8UOX - chains B4 and B5 of the 204 polymer chains in the assembly; structure by electron microscopy, 4.60 A resolution (low resolution: residue-level contacts below are approximate; hydrogen-bond / salt-bridge calls are withheld).

== Chain B4 (and B5) ==
Molecule: Flagellar motor switch protein FliG
Organism: Salmonella enterica subsp. enterica serovar Typhimurium
Notes: chain B5 of this document is another copy of the same molecule, construct and numbering; everything in this record applies to it too
UniProt: P0A1J9 (FLIG_SALTY); residue numbers follow UniProt; this construct covers 1-331
Amino-acid sequence (331 residues; numbered 1 to 331; the number before each row is that of its first residue):
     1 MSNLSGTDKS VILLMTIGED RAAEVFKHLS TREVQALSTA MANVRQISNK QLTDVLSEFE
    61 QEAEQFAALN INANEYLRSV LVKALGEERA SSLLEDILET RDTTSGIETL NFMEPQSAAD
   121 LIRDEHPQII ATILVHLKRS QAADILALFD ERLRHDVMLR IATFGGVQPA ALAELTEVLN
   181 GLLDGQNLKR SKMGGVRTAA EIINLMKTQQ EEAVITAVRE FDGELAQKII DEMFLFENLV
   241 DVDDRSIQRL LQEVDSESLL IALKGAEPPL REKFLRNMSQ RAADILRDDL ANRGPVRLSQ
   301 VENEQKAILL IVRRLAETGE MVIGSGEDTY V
Curated features (UniProtKB/Swiss-Prot):
  - motif: Glu125 to Gln128 (Part of the EHPQR-motif)
  - site: Arg160 (Part of the EHPQR-motif)

== Interface between chain B4 and chain B5 ==
Contacting residue pairs (89; chain B4 residue first):
  Ile12(B4) - Leu69(B5)
  Leu14(B4) - Tyr76(B5)
  Met15(B4) - Tyr76(B5)
  Thr16(B4) - Leu69(B5)
  Gly18(B4) - Tyr76(B5)
  Glu19(B4) - Tyr76(B5)
  Glu19(B4) - Ser79(B5)
  Glu19(B4) - Val80(B5)
  Asp20(B4) - Lys83(B5)
  Ala22(B4) - Tyr76(B5)
  Ala22(B4) - Val80(B5)
  Ala23(B4) - Lys83(B5)
  Ala23(B4) - Ala84(B5)
  Glu24(B4) - Lys83(B5)
  Phe26(B4) - Leu81(B5)
  Phe26(B4) - Ala84(B5)
  Phe26(B4) - Leu85(B5)
  Gln35(B4) - Leu93(B5)
  Ser38(B4) - Ile97(B5)
  Thr39(B4) - Ile97(B5)
  Thr39(B4) - Thr100(B5)
  Met41(B4) - Ala73(B5)
  Met41(B4) - Tyr76(B5)
  Met41(B4) - Leu77(B5)
  Ala42(B4) - Ile97(B5)
  Ala42(B4) - Arg101(B5)
  Gln46(B4) - Phe66(B5)
  Gln46(B4) - Ala67(B5)
  Gln46(B4) - Ala68(B5)
  Gln46(B4) - Asn70(B5)
  Ile47(B4) - Phe66(B5)
  Ile47(B4) - Ala68(B5)
  Ile47(B4) - Leu69(B5)
  Ser48(B4) - Gln65(B5)
  Ser48(B4) - Phe66(B5)
  Ser48(B4) - Ala68(B5)
  Asn49(B4) - Gln65(B5)
  Asn49(B4) - Ala67(B5)
  Asn49(B4) - Ala68(B5)
  Leu52(B4) - Ala68(B5)
  Leu52(B4) - Leu69(B5)
  Val135(B4) - Met193(B5)
  Val135(B4) - Gly194(B5)
  His136(B4) - Met193(B5)
  Arg139(B4) - Thr198(B5)
  Arg139(B4) - Glu201(B5)
  Arg139(B4) - Ile202(B5)
  Arg139(B4) - Leu205(B5)
  Ser140(B4) - Leu205(B5)
  Ala143(B4) - Leu205(B5)
  Leu146(B4) - Ile202(B5)
  Ala147(B4) - Gln210(B5)
  Glu151(B4) - Ala213(B5)
  Arg154(B4) - Gln210(B5)
  His155(B4) - Ala213(B5)
  His155(B4) - Val214(B5)
  His155(B4) - Ala217(B5)
  Met158(B4) - Val214(B5)
  Met158(B4) - Ala217(B5)
  Met158(B4) - Val218(B5)
  Leu159(B4) - Phe221(B5)
  Leu159(B4) - Leu225(B5)
  Ile161(B4) - Gly195(B5)
  Ile161(B4) - Ala199(B5)
  Ile161(B4) - Ile202(B5)
  Ala162(B4) - Val196(B5)
  Ala162(B4) - Ala199(B5)
  Ala162(B4) - Leu225(B5)
  Ala162(B4) - Ile229(B5)
  Thr163(B4) - Leu225(B5)
  Phe164(B4) - Ser191(B5)
  Phe164(B4) - Lys192(B5)
  Phe164(B4) - Met193(B5)
  Phe164(B4) - Gly194(B5)
  Phe164(B4) - Gly195(B5)
  Gly165(B4) - Arg190(B5)
  Gly165(B4) - Lys192(B5)
  Gly166(B4) - Arg190(B5)
  Gly166(B4) - Ser191(B5)
  Val167(B4) - Arg190(B5)
  Val167(B4) - Ser191(B5)
  Pro169(B4) - Asn187(B5)
  Pro169(B4) - Leu188(B5)
  Pro295(B4) - Tyr330(B5)
  Pro295(B4) - Val331(B5)
  Val296(B4) - Val331(B5)
  Arg297(B4) - Asp243(B5)
  Leu298(B4) - Thr329(B5)
  Leu298(B4) - Val331(B5)
Other interface residues (no listed pair), chain B4 (52 interface residues in all): Ile17, Lys27, Val34, Asn43, Leu172, Lys264, Gly265
Other interface residues (no listed pair), chain B5 (47 interface residues in all): Lys189, Met206

== Summary ==
Chain B4 and chain B5 form an interface of 52 and 47 residues respectively.
Both chains are Flagellar motor switch protein FliG (Salmonella enterica subsp. enterica serovar Typhimurium).
Entry 8UOX (Cryo-EM structure of a Counterclockwise locked form of the Salmonella enterica Typhimurium
flagellar C-ring, with C34 ...) was determined by electron microscopy, deposited together with 8UCS, 8UMD,
8UMX and 8UPL.
